PDB entry 9NH8 | electron microscopy, 3.20 A resolution | chains C and J of the 12 polymer chains in the assembly

== Chain C ==
Protein: Histone H2A
Source organism: Xenopus laevis
Reference sequence: Q6AZJ8 (Q6AZJ8_XENLA); residues 0-129 here correspond to UniProt positions 1-130 (UniProt number = residue number + 1)
Amino-acid sequence (130 residues; each row starts with the number of its first residue; numbering starts at 0):
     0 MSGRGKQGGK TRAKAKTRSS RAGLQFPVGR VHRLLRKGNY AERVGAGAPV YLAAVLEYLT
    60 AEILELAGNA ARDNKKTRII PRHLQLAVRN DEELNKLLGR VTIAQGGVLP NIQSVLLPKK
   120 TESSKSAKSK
Disordered / not traced: 0-10, 119-129

== Chain J ==
Molecule: 205-nt DNA strand
Source organism: synthetic construct
Sequence (205 nucleotides; numbered -102 to 102; the number before each row is that of its first residue; numbers below 1 keep their minus sign (DC-102 is residue -102)):
  -102 CCTGTTATTC CTAGTAATCA ATCAGTGCCT ATCGATGTAT ATATCTGACA CGTGCCTGGA
   -42 GACTAGGGAG TAATCCCCTT GGCGGTTAAA ACGCGGGGGA CAGCGCGTAC GTGCGTTTAA
    18 GCGGTGCTAG AGCTGTCTAC GACCAATTGA GCGGCCTCGG CACCGGGATT CTGATGGCTG
    78 GAATTCGCAC ATCTAAGCTT TAGTT
Disordered / not traced: -102 to -77, 80-102

== Chain C / chain J interface ==
Pairs across the interface (15):
  Arg11(C) - DT44(J)  hydrogen bond to the base
  Arg11(C) - DT45(J)  sugar contact
  Arg29(C) - DC49(J)  salt bridge to the phosphate
  Arg35(C) - DA39(J)  phosphate contact
  Arg42(C) - DG38(J)  sugar contact
  Arg42(C) - DA39(J)  phosphate contact
  Val43(C) - DG38(J)  phosphate contact
  Val43(C) - DA39(J)  hydrogen bond to the phosphate
  Ala45(C) - DG38(J)  phosphate contact
  Lys75(C) - DC58(J)  phosphate contact
  Lys75(C) - DA59(J)  salt bridge to the phosphate
  Thr76(C) - DG57(J)  sugar contact
  Thr76(C) - DC58(J)  hydrogen bond to the phosphate
  Arg77(C) - DG57(J)  hydrogen bond to the sugar
  Arg77(C) - DC58(J)  hydrogen bond to the phosphate
Other interface residues (no listed pair), chain C (13 interface residues in all): His31, Glu41, Gly44, Lys74
Other interface residues (no listed pair), chain J (9 interface residues in all): DG48

== In short ==
Chain C and chain J form an interface of 13 and 9 residues respectively, with 5 hydrogen bonds and 2 salt
bridges. Among the polar pairs are Arg11(C)-DT44(J), Arg77(C)-DG57(J) and Val43(C)-DA39(J).
Chain C is Histone H2A (Xenopus laevis) and chain J is a 205-nt DNA strand (synthetic construct); the
structure, CHD1-nucleosome complex (anchored state), was determined by electron microscopy (same publication
as 9EAR).
